PDB entry 5YD8 | X-ray diffraction, 2.30 A resolution | chains Y and V

== Chain Y ==
Protein: Proliferating cell nuclear antigen
From: Homo sapiens
UniProt: P12004 (PCNA_HUMAN); residue numbers follow UniProt; this construct covers 1-261
Amino-acid sequence (261 residues; row label = number of the first residue in the row):
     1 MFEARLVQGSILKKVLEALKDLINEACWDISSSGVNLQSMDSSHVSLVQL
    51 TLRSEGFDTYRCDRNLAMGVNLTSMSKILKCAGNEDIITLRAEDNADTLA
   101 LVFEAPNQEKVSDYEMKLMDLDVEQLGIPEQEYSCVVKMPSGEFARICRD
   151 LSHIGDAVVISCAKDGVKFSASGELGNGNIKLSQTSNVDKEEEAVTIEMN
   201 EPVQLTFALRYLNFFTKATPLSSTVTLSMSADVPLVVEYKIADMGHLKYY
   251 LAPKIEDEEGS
Unresolved in the structure: 83-86, 106-108, 121-124, 255-261
Disulfide bonds: Cys135-Cys162
Swiss-Prot annotation at these positions:
  - DNA-binding region: Arg61 to Lys80
  - modified residue: Lys14 (N6-acetyllysine), Lys77 (N6-acetyllysine), Lys80 (N6-acetyllysine), Tyr211 (Phosphotyrosine), Lys248 (N6-acetyllysine)
  - cross-link (Glycyl lysine isopeptide (Lys-Gly)): Lys164 (interchain with G-Cter in SUMO2), Lys254 (interchain with G-Cter in SUMO2)
  - natural variant: Ser228 (S228I: In ATLD2)
  - mutagenesis: Lys13 (K13R: Inhibits acetylation, recruitment to DNA damage sites, inducible ubiquitination and protein degradation, DNA replication and repair synthesis efficiencies, but homotrimer formation, nuclear ...), Lys14 (K14R: Inhibits acetylation, recruitment to DNA damage sites, inducible ubiquitination and protein degradation, DNA replication and repair synthesis efficiencies, but homotrimer formation, nuclear ...), Lys20 (K20R: Inhibits acetylation, recruitment to DNA damage sites, inducible ubiquitination and protein degradation, DNA replication and repair synthesis efficiencies, but homotrimer formation, nuclear ...), Met40 (M40A: Complete loss of interaction with UHRF2), Ser43 to Val45 (No effect on POLD3-binding. Impairs binding to ALKBH2), Lys77 (K77A: Inhibits recruitment to DNA damage sites, but nuclear localization is similar as the wild-type; in association with A-80 ...), Lys80 (K80A: Inhibits recruitment to DNA damage sites, but nuclear localization is similar as the wild-type; in association with A-77 ...), Gln125 to Ile128 (Strong decrease in POLD3-binding. Impairs binding to ALKBH2), Ile128 (I128A: Complete loss of interaction with UHRF2), Lys164 (K164R: Abolishes ubiquitination. No effect on interaction with SHPRH), Val188 to Lys190 (No effect on POLD3-binding. No effect on ALKBH2-binding), Tyr211 (Y211F: Alters chromatin-associated PCNA stability and its function in DNA replication and repair), 3 further mutagenesis entries in UniProt

== Chain V ==
Protein: ZRANB3
Notes: EC 3.6.4.-, 3.1.-.-
UniProt: Q5FWF4 (ZRAB3_HUMAN); residue numbers follow UniProt; this construct covers 1069-1079
Amino-acid sequence (11 residues; row label = number of the first residue in the row):
  1069 GSDITRFLVKK
Unresolved in the structure: 1069-1070, 1078-1079
Swiss-Prot annotation at these positions:
  - motif: Arg1074 to Lys1078 (APIM motif)
  - mutagenesis: Phe1075 (F1075A: Abolishes interaction with PCNA; when associated with A-519; A-522 and 525-A-A-526)
Reported in the primary citation:
  - mutagenesis - T1073A, R1074A, K1078A, K1079DEL: decreased binding to Proliferating cell nuclear antigen (chain Y)
  - mutagenesis - S1070A, D1071A, K1079A: unchanged binding to Proliferating cell nuclear antigen (chain Y)

== Chain Y / chain V interface ==
Residue-residue contacts (21):
  Met40(Y) - Thr1073(V)
  Met40(Y) - Leu1076(V)  hydrophobic
  His44(Y) - Ile1072(V)  hydrogen bond (backbone-backbone)
  His44(Y) - Thr1073(V)
  Val45(Y) - Ile1072(V)
  Ser46(Y) - Ile1072(V)
  Leu47(Y) - Ile1072(V)
  Leu47(Y) - Leu1076(V)  hydrophobic
  Leu126(Y) - Val1077(V)
  Gly127(Y) - Leu1076(V)
  Gly127(Y) - Val1077(V)  hydrogen bond (backbone-backbone)
  Ile128(Y) - Phe1075(V)
  Ile128(Y) - Leu1076(V)
  Pro129(Y) - Phe1075(V)
  Pro129(Y) - Val1077(V)  hydrophobic
  Asp232(Y) - Phe1075(V)
  Val233(Y) - Phe1075(V)  hydrophobic
  Pro234(Y) - Phe1075(V)
  Tyr250(Y) - Ile1072(V)  hydrophobic
  Ala252(Y) - Asp1071(V)
  Ala252(Y) - Ile1072(V)
Interface residues without a listed pair, chain Y (17 interface residues in all): Gln125, Leu251, Pro253
From the paper, about this interface:
  - hot spots on chain V (mutagenesis) - I1072A, F1075A, F1075A/L1076A, L1076A: decreased binding to Proliferating cell nuclear antigen (chain Y)

== In short ==
Chain Y and chain V form an interface of 17 and 6 residues respectively, with 2 hydrogen bonds. Main-chain
hydrogen bonds include His44(Y)-Ile1072(V) and Gly127(Y)-Val1077(V). From the paper: T1073A, R1074A and K1078A
of chain V, among others, reduce binding to Proliferating cell nuclear antigen (chain Y); S1070A, D1071A and
K1079A of chain V leave binding to Proliferating cell nuclear antigen (chain Y) unchanged; 11 substitutions
were tested in all.
Chain Y is Proliferating cell nuclear antigen (Homo sapiens) and chain V is ZRANB3; the structure, Crystal
structure of human PCNA in complex with APIM of human ZRANB3, was determined by X-ray diffraction.
